PDB entry 7AGX | electron microscopy, 3.60 A resolution | chains 1A and 1L of the 33 polymer chains in the assembly

== Chain 1A ==
Name: Surface presentation of antigens protein SpaP
Source organism: Salmonella typhimurium (strain LT2 / SGSC1412 / ATCC 700720)
UniProt: P40700 (SPAP_SALTY); residue numbers follow UniProt; this construct covers 1-224
Amino-acid sequence (224 residues; numbered 1 to 224; the number before each row is that of its first residue):
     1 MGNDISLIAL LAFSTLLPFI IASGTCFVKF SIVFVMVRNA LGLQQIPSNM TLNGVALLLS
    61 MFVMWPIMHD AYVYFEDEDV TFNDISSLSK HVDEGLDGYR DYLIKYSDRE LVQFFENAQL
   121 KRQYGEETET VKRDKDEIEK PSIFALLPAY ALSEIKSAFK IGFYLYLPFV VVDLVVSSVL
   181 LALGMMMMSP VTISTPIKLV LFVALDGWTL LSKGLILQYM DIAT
Disordered / not traced: 1, 122-140, 221-224

== Chain 1L ==
Name: Protein PrgJ
Source organism: Salmonella typhimurium (strain LT2 / SGSC1412 / ATCC 700720)
UniProt: P41785 (PRGJ_SALTY); residue numbers follow UniProt; this construct covers 1-101
Amino-acid sequence (101 residues; each row starts with the number of its first residue):
     1 MSIATIVPEN AVIGQAVNIR SMETDIVSLD DRLLQAFSGS AIATAVDKQT ITNRIEDPNL
    61 VTDPKELAIS QEMISDYNLY VSMVSTLTRK GVGAVETLLR S
Disordered / not traced: 1-28

== Chain 1A / chain 1L interface ==
Residue-residue contacts (22):
  Gly-2(1A) with Lys-48(1L), hydrogen bond (backbone-side chain)
  Asn-3(1A) with Ala-41(1L); Thr-44(1L)
  Asp-4(1A) with Lys-48(1L), salt bridge; Tyr-77(1L), hydrogen bond
  Ile-5(1A) with Phe-37(1L), hydrophobic; Ser-40(1L); Thr-44(1L)
  Ile-8(1A) with Thr-88(1L)
  Phe-19(1A) with Leu-99(1L), hydrophobic; Arg-100(1L)
  Leu-88(1A) with Ser-38(1L); Ile-42(1L), hydrophobic
  Ser-89(1A) with Leu-34(1L); Gln-35(1L), hydrogen bond; Ser-38(1L), hydrogen bond
  Asp-93(1A) with Leu-34(1L)
  Gln-119(1A) with Leu-29(1L)
  Ser-142(1A) with Asp-30(1L)
  Ile-143(1A) with Asp-30(1L), hydrogen bond (backbone-side chain)
  Phe-144(1A) with Leu-29(1L), hydrophobic; Asp-30(1L)
Interface residues without a listed pair, chain 1A (17 interface residues in all): Ala-12, Thr-15, Leu-16, Ile-85
Interface residues without a listed pair, chain 1L (25 interface residues in all): Leu-33, Gly-39, Ala-45, Val-81, Val-84, Ser-85, Arg-89, Val-92, Val-95, Glu-96

== Summary ==
The interface between chain 1A and chain 1L involves 17 residues on one side and 25 on the other; the contacts
include 5 hydrogen bonds and 1 salt bridge. Polar pairs include Asp-4(1A)/Lys-48(1L), Gly-2(1A)/Lys-48(1L) and
Asp-4(1A)/Tyr-77(1L).
Here chain 1A is Surface presentation of antigens protein SpaP and chain 1L is Protein PrgJ, both from
Salmonella typhimurium (strain LT2 / SGSC1412 / ATCC 700720). Entry 7AGX (Apo-state type 3 secretion system
export apparatus complex from Salmonella enterica typhimurium) was determined by electron microscopy (same
publication as 7AH9 and 7AHI).
